Entry 8T00 (electron microscopy, 4.69 A resolution (low resolution: residue-level contacts below are approximate; hydrogen-bond / salt-bridge calls are withheld)); this record covers chains J and B of the 6 polymer chains in the assembly.

== Chain J ==
Molecule: DNA-directed RNA polymerase subunit beta'
Source organism: Escherichia coli
Notes: EC 2.7.7.6
UniProtKB: A0A369F490 (A0A369F490_ECOLX); residues 16-1373 here = UniProt positions 16-1373
Amino-acid sequence (1358 residues; each row starts with the number of its first residue):
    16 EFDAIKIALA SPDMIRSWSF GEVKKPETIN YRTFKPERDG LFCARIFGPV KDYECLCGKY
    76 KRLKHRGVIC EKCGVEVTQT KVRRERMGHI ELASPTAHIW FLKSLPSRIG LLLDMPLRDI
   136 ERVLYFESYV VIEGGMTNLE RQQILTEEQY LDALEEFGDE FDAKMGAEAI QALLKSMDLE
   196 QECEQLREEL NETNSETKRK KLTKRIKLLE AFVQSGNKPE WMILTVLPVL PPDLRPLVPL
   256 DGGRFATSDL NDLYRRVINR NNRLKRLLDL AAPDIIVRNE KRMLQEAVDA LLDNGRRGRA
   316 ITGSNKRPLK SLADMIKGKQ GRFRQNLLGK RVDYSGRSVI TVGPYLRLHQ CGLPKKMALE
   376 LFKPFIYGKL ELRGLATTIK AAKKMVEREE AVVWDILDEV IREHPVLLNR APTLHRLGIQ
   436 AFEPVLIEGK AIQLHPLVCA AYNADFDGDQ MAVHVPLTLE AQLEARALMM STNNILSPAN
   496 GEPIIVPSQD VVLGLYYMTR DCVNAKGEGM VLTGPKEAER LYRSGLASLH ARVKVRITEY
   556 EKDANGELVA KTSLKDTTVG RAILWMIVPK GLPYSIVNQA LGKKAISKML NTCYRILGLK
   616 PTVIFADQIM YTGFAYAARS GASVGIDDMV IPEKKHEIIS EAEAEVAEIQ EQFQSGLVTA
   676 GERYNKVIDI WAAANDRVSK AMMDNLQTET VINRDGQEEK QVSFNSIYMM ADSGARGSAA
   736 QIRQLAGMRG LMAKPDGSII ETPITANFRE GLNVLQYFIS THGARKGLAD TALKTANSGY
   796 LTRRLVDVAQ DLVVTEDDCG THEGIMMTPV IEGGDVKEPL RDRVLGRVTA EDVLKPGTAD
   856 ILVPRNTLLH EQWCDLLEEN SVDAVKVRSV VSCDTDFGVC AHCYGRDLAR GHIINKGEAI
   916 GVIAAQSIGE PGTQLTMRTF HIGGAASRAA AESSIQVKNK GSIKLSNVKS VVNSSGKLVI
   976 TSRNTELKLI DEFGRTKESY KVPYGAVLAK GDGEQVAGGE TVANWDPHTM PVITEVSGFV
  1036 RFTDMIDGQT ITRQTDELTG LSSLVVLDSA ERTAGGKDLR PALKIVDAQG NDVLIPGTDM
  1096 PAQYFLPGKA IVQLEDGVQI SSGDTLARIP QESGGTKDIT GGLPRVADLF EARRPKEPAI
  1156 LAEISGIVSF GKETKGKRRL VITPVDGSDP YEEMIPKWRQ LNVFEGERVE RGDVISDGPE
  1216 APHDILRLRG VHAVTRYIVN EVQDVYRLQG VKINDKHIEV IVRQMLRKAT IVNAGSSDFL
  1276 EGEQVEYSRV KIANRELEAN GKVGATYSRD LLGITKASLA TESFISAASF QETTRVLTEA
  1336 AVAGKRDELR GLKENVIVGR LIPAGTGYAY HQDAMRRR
Disordered / not traced: 262, 933-947, 1126-1135
Construct notes: conflict Ala1369 (Arg in A0A369F490)
Ion coordination: Zn2+ site 1: Cys70, Cys72, Cys85, Cys88; Mg2+: Asp460, Asp462, Asp464; Zn2+ site 2: Cys814, Cys888, Asp889, Cys895, Cys898

== Chain B ==
Molecule: 26-nt DNA strand
Sequence (26 nucleotides; row label = number of the first residue in the row; note: 9 numbers in that range are skipped by the numbering (no residue carries them; nothing is unmodelled there)):
    96 TTTTTTTTT
   114 TTTTTTTTTT TTTTTTT

== Chain J / chain B interface ==
Residue-residue contacts - 8 pairs, chain J then chain B:
  Thr317(J) - DT101(B)
  Asn320(J) - DT101(B)
  Asn320(J) - DT102(B)
  Lys321(J) - DT102(B)
  Lys1170(J) - DT127(B)
  Arg1174(J) - DT127(B)
  Arg1174(J) - DT128(B)
  Glu1187(J) - DT128(B)
Other interface residues (no listed pair), chain J (9 interface residues in all): Gly318, Gly1171, Lys1311
Other interface residues (no listed pair), chain B (7 interface residues in all): DT100, DT119, DT126

== Overview ==
9 residues of chain J face 7 of chain B across their interface. Cys70(J), Cys72(J), Cys85(J) and Cys88(J) form
the Zn2+ site 1. Asp460(J), Asp462(J) and Asp464(J) form the Mg2+ site.
Here chain J is DNA-directed RNA polymerase subunit beta' (Escherichia coli) and chain B is a 26-nt DNA
strand. Entry 8T00 (Reconstituted E. coli RNA polymerase post-termination complex on negatively-supercoiled
DNA: closed duplex DNA (rPTCc)) was determined by electron microscopy (same publication as 8SZW, 8T02 and
8T0L).
